7RU8 - chains H and L of the 3 polymer chains in the assembly; structure by electron microscopy, 3.80 A resolution.

[Chain H]
Molecule: CC6.30 Fab heavy chain Fv
From: Homo sapiens
Notes: antibody fragment or engineered binder
Chain sequence (125 residues; each row starts with the number of its first residue; a row labelled like 82A-82C holds insertion residues (82A, then the next letters in order)):
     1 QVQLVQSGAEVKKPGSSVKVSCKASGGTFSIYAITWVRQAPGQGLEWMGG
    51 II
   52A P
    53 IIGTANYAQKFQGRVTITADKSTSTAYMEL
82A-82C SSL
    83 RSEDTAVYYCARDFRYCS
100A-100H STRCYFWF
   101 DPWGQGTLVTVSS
Unresolved in the structure: 113
Disulfides: Cys22-Cys92, Cys99-Cys100D

[Chain L]
Molecule: CC6.30 Fab Kappa chain Fv
From: Homo sapiens
Notes: antibody fragment or engineered binder
Chain sequence (107 residues; row label = number of the first residue in the row):
     1 DIQMTQSPSSLSASVGDRVTITCRASQNISSYLNWYQQEAGKAPKLLIYA
    51 ASSLQSGVPSRFSGSGSGTDFTLTISSLQPEDFATYYCQQSYSTPRTFGQ
   101 GTKVDIK
Disulfides: Cys23-Cys88
Glycans and other covalent adducts: N-acetylglucosamine (NAG) linked to Asn28

[How chain H and chain L interact]
Contacting residue pairs (35; chain H residue first):
  Gln39(H) with Gln38(L), hydrogen bond
  Gln43(H) with Gln38(L), hydrogen bond; Thr85(L), hydrogen bond
  Leu45(H) with Tyr87(L); Phe98(L)
  Glu46(H) with Phe98(L)
  Trp47(H) with Pro95(L), hydrophobic; Arg96(L); Phe98(L)
  Asn58(H) with Thr94(L)
  Ala60(H) with Pro95(L), hydrophobic
  Gln61(H) with Asp1(L), hydrogen bond; Pro95(L)
  Tyr91(H) with Ala43(L), hydrophobic
  Asp95(H) with Arg96(L), salt bridge
  Cys100D(H) with Tyr32(L)
  Tyr100E(H) with Ser31(L), hydrogen bond; Tyr32(L); Ala50(L), hydrophobic
  Phe100F(H) with Asn34(L), hydrogen bond (backbone-side chain); Ser91(L), hydrogen bond (backbone-side chain)
  Trp100G(H) with Asn34(L); Tyr36(L); Leu46(L); Tyr49(L), hydrophobic
  Phe100H(H) with Tyr36(L), hydrogen bond (backbone-side chain); Leu46(L); Gln89(L); Arg96(L)
  Asp101(H) with Leu46(L); Gln55(L)
  Trp103(H) with Tyr36(L); Pro44(L)
  Gly104(H) with Ala43(L)
  Gln105(H) with Ala43(L)
Interface residues without a listed pair, chain H (21 interface residues in all): Val37, Arg100C
Interface residues without a listed pair, chain L (23 interface residues in all): Lys42, Lys45, Gln100

[In short]
Chain H and chain L form an interface of 21 and 23 residues respectively; the contacts include 8 hydrogen
bonds and 1 salt bridge. Among the polar pairs are Asp95(H)-Arg96(L), Gln39(H)-Gln38(L) and Gln43(H)-Gln38(L).
N-acetylglucosamine is covalently linked to Asn28(L).
Here chain H is CC6.30 Fab heavy chain Fv and chain L is CC6.30 Fab Kappa chain Fv, both from Homo sapiens.
Entry 7RU8 (CC6.30 fragment antigen binding in complex with SARS-CoV-2-6P-Mut7 S protein (RBD/Fv local
refinement)) was determined by electron microscopy (same publication as 7RU1, 7RU2 and 7RU5).
